PDB entry 8TLY | X-ray diffraction, 2.80 A resolution | chain A

Chain A:
Name: Activating signal cointegrator 1 complex subunit 1
Source organism: Homo sapiens
Reference sequence: Q8N9N2 (ASCC1_HUMAN), isoform Q8N9N2-2; residue numbers follow UniProt; this construct covers 134-357
Sequence (245 residues; each row starts with the number of its first residue):
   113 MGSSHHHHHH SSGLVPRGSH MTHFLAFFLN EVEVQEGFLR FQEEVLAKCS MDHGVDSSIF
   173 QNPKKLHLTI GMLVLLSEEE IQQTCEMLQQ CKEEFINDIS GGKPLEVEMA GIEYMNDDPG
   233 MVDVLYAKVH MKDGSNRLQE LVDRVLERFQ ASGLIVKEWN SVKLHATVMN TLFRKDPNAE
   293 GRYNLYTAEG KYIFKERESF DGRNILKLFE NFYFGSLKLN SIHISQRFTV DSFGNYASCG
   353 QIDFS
Unresolved in the structure: 113-129
Construct notes: initiating methionine (113); expression tag (114-133)
What the authors report for this chain:
  - contacts within the chain: Asn290-Phe340 (pi stacking), His179-Glu292 (hydrogen bond)
  - catalytic residues: His179 (proposed by the authors, not directly observed)
  - disease-associated variants - N290S: decreased stability (proposed by the authors, not directly observed)

Summary:
The paper reports the catalytic residue His179; N290S reduces stability.
Chain A is Activating signal cointegrator 1 complex subunit 1 (Homo sapiens); the structure, Human ASCC1
Phosphodiesterase/Ligase Domain, was determined by X-ray diffraction (same publication as 8TUK).
